PDB entry 4MS8 | X-ray diffraction, 1.92 A resolution | chains D and A of the 4 polymer chains in the assembly

# Chain D
Name: 42F3 beta
From: Mus musculus
Amino-acid sequence (243 residues; row label = number of the first residue in the row; numbers below 1 keep their minus sign (Met-1 is residue -1)):
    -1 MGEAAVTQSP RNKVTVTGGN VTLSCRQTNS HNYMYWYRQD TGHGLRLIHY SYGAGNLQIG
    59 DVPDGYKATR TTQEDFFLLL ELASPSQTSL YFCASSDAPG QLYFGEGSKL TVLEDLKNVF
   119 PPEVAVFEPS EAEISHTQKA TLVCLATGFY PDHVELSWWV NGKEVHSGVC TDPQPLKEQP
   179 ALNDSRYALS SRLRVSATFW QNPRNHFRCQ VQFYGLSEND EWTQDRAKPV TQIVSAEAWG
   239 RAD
Disordered / not traced: -1 to 2
Cystine bridges: Cys23-Cys91, Cys142-Cys207

# Chain A
Name: H-2 class I histocompatibility antigen, L-D alpha chain
From: Mus musculus
Reference sequence: P01897 (HA1L_MOUSE); residues 1-179 here correspond to UniProt positions 25-203 (UniProt number = residue number + 24)
Amino-acid sequence (180 residues; numbered 0 to 179; the number before each row is that of its first residue; numbering starts at 0):
     0 MGPHSMRYYE TATSRRGLGE PRYTSVGYVD DKEFVRFDSD AENPRYEPQV PWMEQEGPEY
    60 WERITQIAKG QEQWFRVNLR TLLGYYNQSA GGTHTLQWMY GCDVGSDGRL LRGYEQFAYD
   120 GCDYIALNED LRTWTAADMA AQITRRKWEQ AGAAEYYRAY LEGECVEWLH RYLKNGNATL
Disordered / not traced: 14-19, 85-92, 176-179
Cystine bridges: Cys101-Cys164
Differences from the reference sequence: expression tag (0); engineered mutation Tyr8 (Phe32 in P01897), Thr12 (Val36 in P01897), Arg15 (Pro39 in P01897), Thr23 (Ile47 in P01897), Asp30 (Asn54 in P01897), Val49 (Ala73 in P01897), Arg131 (Lys155 in P01897)
Swiss-Prot annotation at these positions:
  - glycosylation (N-linked (GlcNAc...) asparagine): Asn86, Asn176

# Interface between chain D and chain A
Residue-residue contacts (11; chain D residue first):
  Asn30(D) - Gln72(A)
  Asn30(D) - Val76(A)
  Tyr50(D) - Gln65(A)
  Tyr50(D) - Lys68(A)
  Tyr50(D) - Gly69(A)  hydrogen bond (side chain-backbone)
  Tyr50(D) - Gln72(A)
  Gly51(D) - Gln72(A)
  Gln71(D) - Arg79(A)  hydrogen bond
  Asp95(D) - Lys146(A)
  Pro97(D) - Tyr155(A)  hydrophobic
  Gln99(D) - Ala150(A)  hydrogen bond (side chain-backbone)
Other interface residues (no listed pair), chain D (8 interface residues in all): Ala52
Other interface residues (no listed pair), chain A (10 interface residues in all): Trp73
The authors on this interface:
  - interface residues, chain D: Tyr50(D), Gln71(D)
  - interface residues, chain A: Gln65(A), Lys68(A), Gln72(A), Val76(A), Arg79(A)

# Summary
The interface between chain D and chain A involves 8 residues on one side and 10 on the other, with 3 hydrogen
bonds. Polar contacts include Tyr50(D)-Gly69(A), Gln71(D)-Arg79(A) and Gln99(D)-Ala150(A). The paper reports
interface residues Tyr50(D), Gln71(D) and Gln65(A) among others.
Chain D is 42F3 beta and chain A is H-2 class I histocompatibility antigen, L-D alpha chain, both from Mus
musculus; the structure, 42F3 TCR pCPB9/H-2Ld Complex, was determined by X-ray diffraction (same publication
as 4MVB, 4MXQ, 4N0C and 4N5E).
